Entry 8U11 (electron microscopy, 3.10 A resolution); this record covers chains g and F of the 58 polymer chains in the assembly.

# Chain g
Molecule: Portal protein
From: Salmonella phage P22
UniProt: P26744 (PORTL_BPP22); residue numbers follow UniProt; this construct covers 1-725
Sequence (725 residues; each row starts with the number of its first residue):
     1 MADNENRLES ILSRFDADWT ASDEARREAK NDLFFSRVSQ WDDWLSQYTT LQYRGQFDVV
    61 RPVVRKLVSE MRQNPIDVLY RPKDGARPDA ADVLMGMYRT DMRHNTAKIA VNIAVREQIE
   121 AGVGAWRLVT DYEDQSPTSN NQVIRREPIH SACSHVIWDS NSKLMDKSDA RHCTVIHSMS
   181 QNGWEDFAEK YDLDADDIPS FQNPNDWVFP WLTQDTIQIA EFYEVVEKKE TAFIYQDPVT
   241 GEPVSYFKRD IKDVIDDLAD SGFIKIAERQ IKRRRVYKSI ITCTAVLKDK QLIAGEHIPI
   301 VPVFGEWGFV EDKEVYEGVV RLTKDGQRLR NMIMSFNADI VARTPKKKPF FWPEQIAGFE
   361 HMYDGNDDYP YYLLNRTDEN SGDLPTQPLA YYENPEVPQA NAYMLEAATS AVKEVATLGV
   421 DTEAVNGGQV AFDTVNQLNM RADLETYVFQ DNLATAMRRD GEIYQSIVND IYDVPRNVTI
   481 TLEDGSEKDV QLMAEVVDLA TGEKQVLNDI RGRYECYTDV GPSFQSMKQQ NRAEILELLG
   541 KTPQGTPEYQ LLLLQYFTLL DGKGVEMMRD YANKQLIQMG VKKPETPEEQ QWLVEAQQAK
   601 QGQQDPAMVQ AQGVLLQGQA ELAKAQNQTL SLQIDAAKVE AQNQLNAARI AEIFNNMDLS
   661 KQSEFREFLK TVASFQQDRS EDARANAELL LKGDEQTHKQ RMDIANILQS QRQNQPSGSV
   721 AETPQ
Disordered / not traced: 1-4, 421-444, 481-491, 584-725

# Chain F
Molecule: Major capsid protein
From: Salmonella phage P22
UniProt: P26747 (CAPSD_BPP22); numbering as in UniProt (aligned over 1-430)
Sequence (430 residues; each row starts with the number of its first residue):
     1 MALNEGQIVT LAVDEIIETI SAITPMAQKA KKYTPPAASM QRSSNTIWMP VEQESPTQEG
    61 WDLTDKATGL LELNVAVNMG EPDNDFFQLR ADDLRDETAY RRRIQSAARK LANNVELKVA
   121 NMAAEMGSLV ITSPDAIGTN TADAWNFVAD AEEIMFSREL NRDMGTSYFF NPQDYKKAGY
   181 DLTKRDIFGR IPEEAYRDGT IQRQVAGFDD VLRSPKLPVL TKSTATGITV SGAQSFKPVA
   241 WQLDNDGNKV NVDNRFATVT LSATTGMKRG DKISFAGVKF LGQMAKNVLA QDATFSVVRV
   301 VDGTHVEITP KPVALDDVSL SPEQRAYANV NTSLADAMAV NILNVKDART NVFWADDAIR
   361 IVSQPIPANH ELFAGMKTTS FSIPDVGLNG IFATQGDIST LSGLCRIALW YGVNATRPEA
   421 IGVGLPGQTA
Disordered / not traced: 1-9

# Chain g / chain F interface
Contacting residue pairs (40):
  Trp-44(g) / Asp-96(F)
  Trp-44(g) / Glu-97(F)  hydrogen bond (backbone-backbone)
  Leu-45(g) / Asp-96(F)
  Ser-46(g) / Arg-95(F)
  Ser-46(g) / Asp-96(F)
  Gln-47(g) / Ala-91(F)
  Gln-47(g) / Asp-93(F)
  Gln-47(g) / Leu-94(F)
  Gln-47(g) / Arg-95(F)
  Tyr-48(g) / Leu-89(F)  hydrophobic
  Tyr-48(g) / Arg-95(F)  hydrogen bond (backbone-backbone)
  Tyr-48(g) / Glu-97(F)
  Tyr-48(g) / Tyr-100(F)  hydrophobic
  Thr-49(g) / Leu-89(F)
  Thr-49(g) / Arg-90(F)  hydrogen bond (side chain-backbone)
  Thr-49(g) / Ala-91(F)
  Thr-49(g) / Asp-93(F)
  Leu-51(g) / Leu-401(F)  hydrophobic
  Asp-197(g) / Gln-28(F)
  Ile-198(g) / Pro-384(F)  hydrophobic
  Ile-198(g) / Asp-385(F)
  Asn-205(g) / Arg-101(F)  hydrogen bond (backbone-side chain)
  Asp-206(g) / Thr-98(F)
  Asp-206(g) / Gln-105(F)  hydrogen bond
  Trp-207(g) / Glu-97(F)
  Val-208(g) / Arg-101(F)
  Phe-209(g) / Leu-89(F)  hydrophobic
  Phe-209(g) / Glu-97(F)
  Phe-209(g) / Tyr-100(F)  hydrophobic
  Phe-209(g) / Arg-101(F)
  Phe-209(g) / Ile-104(F)  hydrophobic
  Leu-212(g) / Arg-101(F)  hydrogen bond (backbone-side chain)
  Leu-212(g) / Thr-379(F)
  Leu-212(g) / Phe-381(F)  hydrophobic
  Leu-212(g) / Phe-392(F)  hydrophobic
  Thr-213(g) / Arg-101(F)  hydrogen bond
  Gln-214(g) / Phe-381(F)
  Gln-214(g) / Ser-382(F)  hydrogen bond (side chain-backbone)
  Gln-214(g) / Pro-384(F)
  Asp-215(g) / Ser-382(F)
Interface residues without a listed pair, chain g (19 interface residues in all): Asp-196
Interface residues without a listed pair, chain F (28 interface residues in all): Asp-14, Ile-16, Phe-87, Arg-102, Ala-108, Ile-383, Cys-405

# Summary
19 residues of chain g and 28 residues of chain F are in contact, with 8 hydrogen bonds. Polar contacts
include Thr-49(g)/Arg-90(F), Asn-205(g)/Arg-101(F) and Asp-206(g)/Gln-105(F).
Chain g is Portal protein and chain F is Major capsid protein, both from Salmonella phage P22; the structure,
In situ cryo-EM structure of bacteriophage P22 gp1:gp5:gp4: gp10: gp9 N-term complex in conformation 2 at ...,
was determined by electron microscopy, deposited together with 8TVR, 8TVU, 8U1O and 8U10.
